Entry 6TA6 (electron microscopy, 3.20 A resolution); this record covers chains I and J of the 12 polymer chains in the assembly.

Chain I:
Protein: MexA family multidrug efflux RND transporter periplasmic adaptor subunit
Source organism: Pseudomonas aeruginosa
Reference sequence: A0A2V3GTR8 (A0A2V3GTR8_PSEAI); residues 1-360 here correspond to UniProt positions 83-442 (UniProt number = residue number + 82)
Sequence (366 residues; row label = number of the first residue in the row):
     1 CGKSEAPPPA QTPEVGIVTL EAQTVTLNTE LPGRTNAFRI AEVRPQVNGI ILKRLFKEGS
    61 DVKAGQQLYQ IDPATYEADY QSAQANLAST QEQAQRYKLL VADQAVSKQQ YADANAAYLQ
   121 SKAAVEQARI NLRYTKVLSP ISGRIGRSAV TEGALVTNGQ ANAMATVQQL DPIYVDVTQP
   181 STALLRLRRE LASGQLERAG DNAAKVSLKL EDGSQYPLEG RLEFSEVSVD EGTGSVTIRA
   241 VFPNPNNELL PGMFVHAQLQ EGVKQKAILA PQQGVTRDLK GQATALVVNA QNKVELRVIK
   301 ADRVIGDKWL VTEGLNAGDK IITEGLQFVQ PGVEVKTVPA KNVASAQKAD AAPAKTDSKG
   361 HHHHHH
Disordered / not traced: 344-366
Sequence notes: expression tag (361-366)

Chain J:
Protein: Efflux pump membrane transporter
Source organism: Pseudomonas aeruginosa
Reference sequence: A0A069Q9M6 (A0A069Q9M6_PSEAI); residue numbers follow UniProt; this construct covers 1-1046
Sequence (1052 residues; numbered 1 to 1052; the number before each row is that of its first residue):
     1 MSKFFIDRPI FAWVIALVIM LAGGLSILSL PVNQYPAIAP PAIAVQVSYP GASAETVQDT
    61 VVQVIEQQMN GIDNLRYISS ESNSDGSMTI TVTFEQGTDP DIAQVQVQNK LQLATPLLPQ
   121 EVQRQGIRVT KAVKNFLMVV GVVSTDGSMT KEDLSNYIVS NIQDPLSRTK GVGDFQVFGS
   181 QYSMRIWLDP AKLNSYQLTP GDVSSAIQAQ NVQISSGQLG GLPAVKGQQL NATIIGKTRL
   241 QTAEQFENIL LKVNPDGSQV RLKDVADVGL GGQDYSINAQ FNGSPASGIA IKLATGANAL
   301 DTAKAIRQTI ANLEPFMPQG MKVVYPYDTT PVVSASIHEV VKTLGEAILL VFLVMYLFLQ
   361 NFRATLIPTI AVPVVLLGTF GVLAAFGFSI NTLTMFGMVL AIGLLVDDAI VVVENVERVM
   421 AEEGLSPREA ARKSMGQIQG ALVGIAMVLS AVFLPMAFFG GSTGVIYRQF SITIVSAMAL
   481 SVIVALILTP ALCATMLKPI EKGDHGEHKG GFFGWFNRMF LSTTHGYERG VASILKHRAP
   541 YLLIYVVIVA GMIWMFTRIP TAFLPDEDQG VLFAQVQTPP GSSAERTQVV VDSMREYLLE
   601 KESSSVSSVF TVTGFNFAGR GQSSGMAFIM LKPWEERPGG ENSVFELAKR AQMHFFSFKD
   661 AMVFAFAPPS VLELGNATGF DLFLQDQAGV GHEVLLQARN KFLMLAAQNP ALQRVRPNGM
   721 SDEPQYKLEI DDEKASALGV SLADINSTVS IAWGSSYVND FIDRGRVKRV YLQGRPDARM
   781 NPDDLSKWYV RNDKGEMVPF NAFATGKWEY GSPKLERYNG VPAMEILGEP APGLSSGDAM
   841 AAVEEIVKQL PKGVGYSWTG LSYEERLSGS QAPALYALSL LVVFLCLAAL YESWSIPFSV
   901 MLVVPLGVIG ALLATSMRGL SNDVFFQVGL LTTIGLSAKN AILIVEFAKE LHEQGKGIVE
   961 AAIEACRMRL RPIVMTSLAF ILGVVPLAIS TGAGSGSQHA IGTGVIGGMV TATVLAIFWV
  1021 PLFYVAVSTL FKDEASKQQA SVEKGQHHHH HH
Disordered / not traced: 1031-1052
Sequence notes: expression tag (1047-1052)
What the authors report for this chain:
  - conformationally variable residues (helix shift, loop rearrangement): Asp99 to Arg124, Lys252 to Asp256
  - mutagenesis - D407N: abolished catalytic activity

How chain I and chain J interact:
Pairs across the interface - 24 pairs, chain I then chain J:
  Pro32(I) - Gly257(J)
  Gly33(I) - Asp256(J)
  Arg34(I) - Pro255(J)  hydrogen bond (side chain-backbone)
  Arg34(I) - Asp256(J)
  Thr178(I) - Asp256(J)
  Thr178(I) - Gly257(J)
  Thr178(I) - Ser258(J)
  Glu231(I) - Ser195(J)
  Glu231(I) - Gln197(J)
  Gly232(I) - Lys252(J)  hydrogen bond (backbone-side chain)
  Thr233(I) - Tyr196(J)
  Thr233(I) - Asn254(J)
  Thr233(I) - Ser258(J)  hydrogen bond
  Thr233(I) - Val260(J)
  Ser235(I) - Ser258(J)
  Arg277(I) - Glu244(J)  salt bridge
  Arg277(I) - Arg764(J)  hydrogen bond (backbone-side chain)
  Asp278(I) - Arg764(J)  hydrogen bond (backbone-side chain)
  Leu279(I) - Tyr182(J)
  Leu279(I) - Arg764(J)
  Lys280(I) - Asp153(J)  salt bridge
  Lys280(I) - Tyr182(J)
  Lys280(I) - Leu270(J)
  Pro331(I) - Gln319(J)
Interface residues without a listed pair, chain I (19 interface residues in all): Asp176, Thr182, Asp230, Gly234, Phe254, Gly281
Interface residues without a listed pair, chain J (19 interface residues in all): Tyr157, Thr242, Gln259

Overview:
The chain I/chain J interface involves 19 residues from each chain; the contacts include 5 hydrogen bonds and
2 salt bridges. Polar contacts include Arg277(I)-Glu244(J), Lys280(I)-Asp153(J) and Arg34(I)-Pro255(J). From
the paper: D407N of chain J abolishes catalytic activity; conformational variability at Asp99(J) and
Lys252(J).
Here chain I is MexA family multidrug efflux RND transporter periplasmic adaptor subunit and chain J is Efflux
pump membrane transporter, both from Pseudomonas aeruginosa. Entry 6TA6 (MexAB assembly of the Pseudomonas
MexAB-OprM efflux pump reconstituted in nanodiscs) was determined by electron microscopy (same publication as
6T7S and 6TA5).
